Entry 9E1N (electron microscopy, 3.40 A resolution); this record covers chains E and J of the 11 polymer chains in the assembly.

[Chain E]
Name: Histone H3.2
Organism: Xenopus laevis
UniProt: P84233 (H32_XENLA); residues 0-135 here correspond to UniProt positions 1-136 (UniProt number = residue number + 1)
Chain sequence (136 residues; numbered 0 to 135; the number before each row is that of its first residue; numbering starts at 0):
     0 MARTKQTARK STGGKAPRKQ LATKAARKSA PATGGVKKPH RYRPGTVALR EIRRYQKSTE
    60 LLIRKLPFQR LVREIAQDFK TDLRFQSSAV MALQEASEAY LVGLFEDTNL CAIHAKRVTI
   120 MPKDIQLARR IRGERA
Disordered / not traced: 0-37, 134-135
UniProt features mapped onto this chain:
  - modified residue: Arg2 (Asymmetric dimethylarginine), Thr3 (Phosphothreonine), Lys4 (Allysine), Gln5 (5-glutamyl dopamine), Thr6 (Phosphothreonine), Arg8 (Citrulline), Lys9 (N6,N6,N6-trimethyllysine), Ser10 (ADP-ribosylserine), Thr11 (Phosphothreonine), Lys14 (N6-(2-hydroxyisobutyryl)lysine), Arg17 (Asymmetric dimethylarginine), Lys18 (N6-(2-hydroxyisobutyryl)lysine), Lys23 (N6-(2-hydroxyisobutyryl)lysine), Arg26 (Citrulline), Lys27 (N6,N6,N6-trimethyllysine), Ser28 (ADP-ribosylserine), Lys36 (N6,N6,N6-trimethyllysine), Lys37 (N6-methyllysine), Tyr41 (Phosphotyrosine), Lys56 (N6,N6,N6-trimethyllysine) and 8 more in UniProt
  - lipidation: Cys110 (S-palmitoyl cysteine)

[Chain J]
Molecule: 152-nt DNA strand
Organism: Homo sapiens
Sequence (152 nucleotides; row label = number of the first residue in the row; numbers below 1 keep their minus sign (DC-75 is residue -75)):
   -75 CCCTGGAGAA TCCCGGTGCC GAGGCCGCTC AATTGGTCGT AGACAGCTCT AGCACCGCTT
   -15 AAACGCACGT ACGCGCTGTC CCCCGCGTTT TAACCGCCAA GGGGATTACT CCCTAGTCTC
    45 CAGGCACGTG TCAGATATAT ACATCCTGTG CA
Disordered / not traced: -75

[Interface between chain E and chain J]
Residue-residue contacts - 21 pairs, chain E then chain J:
  His39(E) with DG-68(J), phosphate contact; DA-67(J), sugar contact
  Arg40(E) with DG9(J), base contact; DC10(J), sugar contact
  Tyr41(E) with DA-67(J), sugar contact; DA-66(J), sugar contact; DG9(J), sugar contact; DC10(J), hydrogen bond to the phosphate
  Arg42(E) with DG9(J), sugar contact
  Pro43(E) with DG9(J), phosphate contact
  Gly44(E) with DG9(J), hydrogen bond to the phosphate
  Thr45(E) with DG9(J), phosphate contact
  Val46(E) with DG9(J), phosphate contact
  Ala47(E) with DG9(J), phosphate contact
  Arg49(E) with DA-66(J), salt bridge to the phosphate
  Arg63(E) with DC18(J), phosphate contact
  Lys64(E) with DC18(J), phosphate contact
  Leu65(E) with DC18(J), phosphate contact
  Pro66(E) with DA17(J), phosphate contact
  Arg69(E) with DA17(J), salt bridge to the phosphate
  Arg83(E) with DG27(J), sugar contact
Interface residues without a listed pair, chain J (11 interface residues in all): DT-65, DC8, DG26

[Overview]
16 residues of chain E face 11 of chain J across their interface; the contacts include 2 hydrogen bonds and 2
salt bridges. Polar pairs include Tyr41(E)-DC10(J), Gly44(E)-DG9(J) and Arg49(E)-DA-66(J).
Chain E is Histone H3.2 (Xenopus laevis) and chain J is a 152-nt DNA strand (Homo sapiens); the structure,
Snf2h bound nucleosome complex-ClassA3, was determined by electron microscopy together with 9E1L, 9E1M, 9E1O,
9E1P, 9E1Q, 9E1R and 4 further entries from the same study.
